PDB entry 4PWN | X-ray diffraction, 1.84 A resolution | chain A

== Chain A ==
Name: Serine/threonine-protein kinase WNK1
From: Homo sapiens
Notes: EC 2.7.11.1; fragment: Serine/Threonine Protein kinase WNK1
Reference sequence: Q9H4A3 (WNK1_HUMAN); residue numbers follow UniProt; this construct covers 210-374, 388-482
Sequence (274 residues; each row starts with the number of its first residue; note: 13 numbers in that range are skipped by the numbering (no residue carries them; nothing is unmodelled there); a row labelled like 374A-374N holds insertion residues (374A, then the next letters in order)):
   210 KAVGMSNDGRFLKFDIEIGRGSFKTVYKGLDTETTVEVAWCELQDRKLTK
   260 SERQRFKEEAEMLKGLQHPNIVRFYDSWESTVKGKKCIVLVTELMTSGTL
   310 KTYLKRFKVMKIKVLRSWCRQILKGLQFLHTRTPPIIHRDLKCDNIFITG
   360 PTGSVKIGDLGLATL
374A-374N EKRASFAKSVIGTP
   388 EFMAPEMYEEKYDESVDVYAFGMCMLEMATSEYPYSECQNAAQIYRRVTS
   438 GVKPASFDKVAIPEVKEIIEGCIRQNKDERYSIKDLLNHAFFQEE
Unresolved in the structure: 255-264, 291-295, 374A-374N
Differences from the reference sequence: expression tag (374A)
UniProt features mapped onto this chain:
  - active site: Asp-368 (Proton acceptor)
  - binding site (ATP): Ser-231, Thr-301 to Met-304, Lys-351
  - binding site (chloride): Phe-283, Leu-299, Leu-369, Leu-371
  - modified residue (Phosphoserine): Ser-374E, Ser-374I
  - natural variant: Glu-419 (E419Q: In a breast pleomorphic lobular carcinoma sample)
  - mutagenesis: Lys-233 (K233M: Abolished serine/threonine-protein kinase activity. Does not affect ability to activate SGK1), Val-318 (V318E: Does not affect ability to phosphorylate OXSR1/OSR1), Asp-368 (D368A: Abolished serine/threonine-protein kinase activity), Ser-374I (S374A: Decreased autophosphorylation, preventing activation of the serine/threonine-protein kinase activity)
From the paper describing this entry:
  - conformationally variable residues (helix shift, side-chain flip): Glu-268, Leu-272
  - catalytic residues: Glu-268

== Overview ==
Curated annotation (UniProt) lists active-site residue Asp-368, 6 ATP-binding residues, 4 chloride-binding
residues and 4 mutagenesis sites. The paper reports the catalytic residue Glu-268; conformational variability
at Glu-268 and Leu-272.
Chain A is Serine/threonine-protein kinase WNK1 (Homo sapiens); the structure, Crystal structure of Active
WNK1 kinase, was determined by X-ray diffraction together with 4Q2A from the same study.
